5E0J - chain A; structure by X-ray diffraction, 1.20 A resolution.

[Chain A]
Protein: Norovirus 3C-like protease
From: Norwalk virus
Notes: EC 3.4.22.66
UniProt: Q83883 (POLG_NVN68); residues 1-181 here correspond to UniProt positions 1101-1281 (UniProt number = residue number + 1100)
Chain sequence (188 residues; numbered -6 to 181; the number before each row is that of its first residue; numbers below 1 keep their minus sign (Met-6 is residue -6)):
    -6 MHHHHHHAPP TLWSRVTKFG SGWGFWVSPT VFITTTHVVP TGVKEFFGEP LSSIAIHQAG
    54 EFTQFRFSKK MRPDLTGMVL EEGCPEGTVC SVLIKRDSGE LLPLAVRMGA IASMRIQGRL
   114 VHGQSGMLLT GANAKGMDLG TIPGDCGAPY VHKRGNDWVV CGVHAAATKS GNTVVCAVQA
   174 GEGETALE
Not modelled in the structure: -6 to -1, 174-181
Glycans and other covalent adducts: compound 5LJ linked to Cys139
Sequence notes: expression tag (-6 to 0)
Residues lining bound ligands: 5LJ ((phenylmethyl) N-[(12S,15S,18S)-15-(cyclohexylmethyl)-12-(hydroxymethyl)-9,14,17-tris(oxidanylidene)-1,8,13,16,21,22-hexazabicyclo[18.2.1]tricosa-20(23),21-dien-18-yl]carbamate): His30, Glu54, Met107, Ile109, Gln110, Arg112, Val114, Ser118, Leu132, Ile135, Pro136, Gly137, Asp138, His157, Ala158, Ala159, Ala160, Thr161, Lys162, Thr166, Val168
Curated features (UniProtKB/Swiss-Prot):
  - active site (For 3CLpro activity): His30, Glu54, Cys139
  - site: Glu181 (Cleavage)
What the authors report for this chain:
  - binding site for 5LJ: Cys139, His157, Ala158, Ala160
  - catalytic residues: His30, Glu54 (citing earlier work)

[Summary]
Covalently linked compound 5LJ: at Cys139. Curated annotation (UniProt) lists 3 active-site residues. From the
paper: catalytic residues His30 and Glu54; a binding site for 5LJ at Cys139, His157 and Ala158 among others.
Chain A is Norovirus 3C-like protease (Norwalk virus); the structure, 1.20 A resolution structure of Norovirus
3CL protease in complex with a triazole-based macrocyclic (21-mer) inhibitor, was determined by X-ray
diffraction (same publication as 5E0G and 5E0H).
